PDB entry 5XI5 | X-ray diffraction, 2.81 A resolution | chains B and E of the 6 polymer chains in the assembly

== Chain B ==
Protein: Tubulin beta chain
Source organism: Sus barbatus
UniProt: A0A0R4I995 (A0A0R4I995_SUSBA); residue numbers follow UniProt; this construct covers 1-445
Sequence (445 residues; numbered 1 to 445; the number before each row is that of its first residue):
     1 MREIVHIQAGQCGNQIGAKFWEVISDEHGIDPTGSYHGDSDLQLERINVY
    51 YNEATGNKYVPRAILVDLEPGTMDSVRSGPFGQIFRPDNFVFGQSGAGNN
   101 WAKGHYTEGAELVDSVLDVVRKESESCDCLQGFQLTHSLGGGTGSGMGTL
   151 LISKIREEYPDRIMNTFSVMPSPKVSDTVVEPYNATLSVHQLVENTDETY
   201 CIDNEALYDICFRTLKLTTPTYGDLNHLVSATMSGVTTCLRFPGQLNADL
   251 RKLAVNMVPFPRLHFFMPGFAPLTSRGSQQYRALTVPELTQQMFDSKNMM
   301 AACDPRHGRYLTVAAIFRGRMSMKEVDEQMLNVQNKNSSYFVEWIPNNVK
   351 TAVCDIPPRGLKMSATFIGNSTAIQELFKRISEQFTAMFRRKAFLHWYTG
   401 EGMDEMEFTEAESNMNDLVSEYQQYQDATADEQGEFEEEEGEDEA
Disordered / not traced: 276-279, 429-445
Metal / ion sites: Mg2+: Gln11 (together with GDP); Ca2+ near Glu111 (its only coordinating residue here)
Residues lining bound ligands:
  - GDP (guanosine-5'-diphosphate): Ala9, Gly10, Gln11, Cys12, Gln15, Ile16, Asp67, Asn99, Ser138, Gly140, Gly141, Gly142, Thr143, Gly144, Ser145, Val169, Pro171, Val175, Asp177, Glu181, Asn204, Leu207, Tyr222, Leu225, Asn226
  - Plinabulin (PN6; (3Z,6Z)-3-benzylidene-6-[(5-tert-butyl-1H-imidazol-4-yl)methylidene]piperazine-2,5-dione): Tyr50, Gln134, Asn165, Phe167, Glu198, Tyr200, Val236, Thr237, Cys239, Leu240, Leu250, Leu253, Met257, Ala314, Ala315, Ile316, Lys350, Thr351, Ala352, Ile368

== Chain E ==
Protein: Stathmin-4
Source organism: Rattus norvegicus
UniProt: P63043 (STMN4_RAT); residues -38 to 145 here correspond to UniProt positions 6-189 (UniProt number = residue number + 44)
Sequence (184 residues; numbered -38 to 145; the number before each row is that of its first residue; numbers below 1 keep their minus sign (Tyr-38 is residue -38)):
   -38 YKEKMKELPLVSLFCSCFLSDPLNKSSYKYEADTVDLNWCVISDMEVIEL
    12 NKCTSGQSFEVILKPPSFDGVPEFNASLPRRRDPSLEEIQKKLEAAEERR
    62 KYQEAELLKHLAEKREHEREVIQKAIEENNNFIKMAKEKLAQKMESNKEN
   112 REAHLAAMLERLQEKDKHAEEVRKNKELKEEASR
Disordered / not traced: -38 to 5, 28-43, 142-145

== How chain B and chain E interact ==
Pairs across the interface - 25 pairs, chain B then chain E:
  Tyr106(B) with His78(E), hydrogen bond; Glu79(E); Val82(E), hydrophobic; Ile83(E)
  Leu150(B) with Glu79(E)
  Ser153(B) with Leu72(E); Arg76(E), hydrogen bond
  Lys154(B) with Arg76(E); Glu79(E), salt bridge
  Arg156(B) with Leu68(E)
  Glu157(B) with Leu69(E); Leu72(E); Arg76(E), salt bridge
  Pro160(B) with Glu65(E)
  Gln191(B) with Lys75(E)
  Glu194(B) with His71(E); Lys75(E)
  Thr399(B) with Glu89(E)
  Glu401(B) with Val82(E); Ala86(E)
  Gly402(B) with Val82(E); Lys85(E); Ala86(E)
  Asp404(B) with Lys85(E), salt bridge
  Glu407(B) with His78(E), salt bridge
Interface residues without a listed pair, chain B (19 interface residues in all): His105, Thr107, His190, Gly400, Met403

== Overview ==
19 residues of chain B face 14 of chain E across their interface; the contacts include 2 hydrogen bonds and 4
salt bridges. Among the polar pairs are Lys154(B)-Glu79(E), Glu157(B)-Arg76(E) and Asp404(B)-Lys85(E). Bound
to chain B: GDP and Plinabulin.
Here chain B is Tubulin beta chain (Sus barbatus) and chain E is Stathmin-4 (Rattus norvegicus). Entry 5XI5
(Crystal structure of T2R-TTL-PO5 complex) was determined by X-ray diffraction.
